Entry 3V6O (X-ray diffraction, 1.95 A resolution); this record covers chains C and E of the 3 polymer chains in the assembly.

[Chain C]
Protein: Monoclonal antibody 9F8 fab fragment Heavy chain
Organism: Mus musculus
Notes: fragment: Fab fragment of monoclonal antibody H chain; antibody fragment or engineered binder
Amino-acid sequence (221 residues; numbered 2 to 222; the number before each row is that of its first residue):
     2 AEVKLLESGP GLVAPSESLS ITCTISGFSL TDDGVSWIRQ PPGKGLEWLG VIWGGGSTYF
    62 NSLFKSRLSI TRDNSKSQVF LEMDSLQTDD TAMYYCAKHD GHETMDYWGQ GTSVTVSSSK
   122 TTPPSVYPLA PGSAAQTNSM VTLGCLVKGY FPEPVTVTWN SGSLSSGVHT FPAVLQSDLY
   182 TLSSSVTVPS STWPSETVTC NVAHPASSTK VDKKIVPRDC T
Unresolved in the structure: 2
Disulfide bonds: Cys24-Cys97, Cys146-Cys201
Bound ions: Na+: Ser191, Trp194

[Chain E]
Protein: Monoclonal antibody 9F8 fab fragment Light chain
Organism: Mus musculus
Notes: fragment: Fab fragment of monoclonal antibody L chain; antibody fragment or engineered binder
Amino-acid sequence (215 residues; each row starts with the number of its first residue):
     2 AEIVMTQSPK FMSTSIGDRV NITCKATQNV RTAVTWYQQK PGQSPQALIF LASNRHTGVP
    62 ARFTGSGSGT DFTLTINNVK SEDLADYFCL QHWNYPLTFG SGTKLEIKRA DAAPTVSIFP
   122 PSSEQLTSGG ASVVCFLNNF YPKDINVKWK IDGSERQNGV LNSWTDQDSK DSTYSMSSTL
   182 TLTKDEYERH NSYTCEATHK TSTSPIVKSF NRNEC
Unresolved in the structure: 2-3
Disulfide bonds: Cys25-Cys90, Cys136-Cys196
Reported in the primary citation:
  - post-translational modification sites: Asn22

[How chain C and chain E interact]
Disulfides between the chains: Cys221(C)-Cys216(E)
Residue-residue contacts (76; chain C residue first):
  Ile39(C) - Phe100(E)  hydrophobic
  Gln41(C) - Gln40(E)  hydrogen bond
  Leu47(C) - Phe89(E)  hydrophobic
  Leu47(C) - Phe100(E)  hydrophobic
  Trp49(C) - Tyr96(E)  hydrophobic
  Trp49(C) - Pro97(E)  hydrophobic
  Trp49(C) - Leu98(E)
  Trp54(C) - Tyr96(E)  hydrogen bond
  Tyr60(C) - Tyr96(E)
  Asn62(C) - Pro97(E)
  Tyr96(C) - Gln40(E)  hydrogen bond
  Tyr96(C) - Gln44(E)
  Tyr96(C) - Ser45(E)
  Tyr96(C) - Pro46(E)
  His100(C) - His93(E)  hydrogen bond
  His100(C) - Leu98(E)
  His103(C) - His93(E)  hydrogen bond (backbone-side chain)
  Glu104(C) - Leu52(E)
  Glu104(C) - His93(E)
  Thr105(C) - Thr36(E)  hydrogen bond
  Thr105(C) - Tyr38(E)
  Thr105(C) - Phe51(E)
  Thr105(C) - His93(E)  hydrogen bond (backbone-side chain)
  Met106(C) - Tyr38(E)  hydrogen bond (backbone-side chain)
  Met106(C) - Leu91(E)  hydrophobic
  Met106(C) - Phe100(E)  hydrophobic
  Asp107(C) - His57(E)
  Tyr108(C) - His57(E)
  Trp109(C) - Tyr38(E)
  Trp109(C) - Pro46(E)
  Trp109(C) - Phe100(E)  hydrophobic
  Gly110(C) - Ser45(E)  hydrogen bond (backbone-side chain)
  Gln111(C) - Ser45(E)  hydrogen bond (backbone-side chain)
  Tyr128(C) - Ser123(E)
  Tyr128(C) - Glu125(E)
  Tyr128(C) - Gln126(E)
  Tyr128(C) - Ser129(E)
  Pro129(C) - Ser123(E)
  Pro129(C) - Glu125(E)
  Leu130(C) - Phe120(E)
  Leu130(C) - Phe137(E)  hydrophobic
  Ala131(C) - Phe120(E)
  Ala131(C) - Pro121(E)
  Pro132(C) - Phe120(E)
  Thr143(C) - Ser118(E)
  Thr143(C) - Phe120(E)
  Leu144(C) - Phe120(E)  hydrophobic
  Leu147(C) - Ser133(E)
  Lys149(C) - Gln126(E)
  His170(C) - Asn139(E)
  His170(C) - Asn140(E)  hydrogen bond
  His170(C) - Ser176(E)  hydrogen bond
  Phe172(C) - Phe137(E)  hydrophobic
  Phe172(C) - Asn139(E)
  Phe172(C) - Ser164(E)
  Phe172(C) - Thr166(E)
  Phe172(C) - Ser176(E)
  Phe172(C) - Met177(E)
  Phe172(C) - Ser178(E)
  Pro173(C) - Ser164(E)  hydrogen bond (backbone-side chain)
  Pro173(C) - Trp165(E)
  Val175(C) - Leu162(E)  hydrophobic
  Val175(C) - Asn163(E)
  Val175(C) - Ser164(E)
  Gln177(C) - Leu162(E)
  Gln177(C) - Thr182(E)
  Ser184(C) - Phe137(E)
  Ser184(C) - Ser178(E)  hydrogen bond
  Ser185(C) - Phe137(E)
  Ser186(C) - Phe137(E)
  Ser186(C) - Asn139(E)  hydrogen bond
  Lys214(C) - Glu125(E)  salt bridge
  Arg219(C) - Pro121(E)
  Arg219(C) - Pro122(E)  hydrogen bond (side chain-backbone)
  Arg219(C) - Cys216(E)
  Cys221(C) - Cys216(E)  disulfide
Other interface residues (no listed pair), chain C (46 interface residues in all): Gly46, Glu48, Gly112, Gly133, Gly145, Thr171, Leu176, Asp220
Other interface residues (no listed pair), chain E (43 interface residues in all): Ala48, Thr58, Ser102, Val135, Asp169

[Overview]
Chain C and chain E form an interface of 46 and 43 residues respectively, with 1 disulfide bond, 16 hydrogen
bonds and 1 salt bridge. Among the polar pairs are Lys214(C)-Glu125(E), Gln41(C)-Gln40(E) and
Trp54(C)-Tyr96(E). Ser191(C) and Trp194(C) form the Na+ site. The paper reports a modification site at
Asn22(E).
Here chain C is Monoclonal antibody 9F8 fab fragment Heavy chain and chain E is Monoclonal antibody 9F8 fab
fragment Light chain, both from Mus musculus. Entry 3V6O (Leptin Receptor-antibody complex) was determined by
X-ray diffraction, deposited together with 3VG0.
